PDB entry 6TZ6 | X-ray diffraction, 2.55 A resolution | chains B and C of the 3 polymer chains in the assembly

[Chain B]
Molecule: Calcineurin subunit B
Organism: Candida albicans (strain WO-1)
UniProt: C4YS24 (C4YS24_CANAW); numbering as in UniProt (aligned over 1-173)
Chain sequence (173 residues; row label = number of the first residue in the row):
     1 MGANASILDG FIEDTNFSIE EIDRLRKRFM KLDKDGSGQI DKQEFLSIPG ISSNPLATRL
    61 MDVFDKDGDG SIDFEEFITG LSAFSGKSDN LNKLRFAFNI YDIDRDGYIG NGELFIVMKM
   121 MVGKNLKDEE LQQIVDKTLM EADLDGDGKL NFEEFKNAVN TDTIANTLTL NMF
Unresolved in the structure: 1-18, 33-39, 85-87, 170-173
Metal / ion sites: Ca2+ site 1: Asp65, Asp67, Asp69, Ser71, Glu76; Ca2+ site 2: Asp102, Asp104, Asp106, Tyr108, Glu113; Ca2+ site 3: Asp143, Asp145, Asp147, Lys149, Glu154
Residues lining bound ligands: FK5 (8-deethyl-8-[but-3-enyl]-ascomycin): Met118, Met121, Val122, Asn125

[Chain C]
Molecule: FK506-binding protein 1
Organism: Candida albicans (strain SC5314 / ATCC MYA-2876)
Notes: EC 5.2.1.8
UniProt: P28870 (FKBP_CANAL); numbering as in UniProt (aligned over 1-124)
Chain sequence (127 residues; row label = number of the first residue in the row; numbers below 1 keep their minus sign (Gly-2 is residue -2)):
    -2 GSHMSEELPQ IEIVQEGDNT TFAKPGDTVT IHYDGKLTNG KEFDSSRKRG KPFTCTVGVG
    58 QVIKGWDISL TNNYGKGGAN LPKISKGTKA ILTIPPNLAY GPRGIPPIIG PNETLVFEVE
   118 LLGVNGQ
Unresolved in the structure: -2 to 3, 76-78, 123-124
Differences from the reference sequence: expression tag (-2 to 0)
Residues lining bound ligands: FK5 (8-deethyl-8-[but-3-enyl]-ascomycin): Tyr30, Phe40, Asp41, Arg46, Phe50, Gln58, Val59, Ile60, Trp63, Ala96, Tyr97, Ile102, Ile105, Ile106, Phe114

[Chain B / chain C interface]
Residue-residue contacts (4; chain B residue first):
  Asn125(B) with Arg46(C); Lys48(C); Phe50(C)
  Leu126(B) with Arg46(C)
Also at the interface, not in a pair above, chain B (4 interface residues in all): Lys124, Glu130
Also at the interface, not in a pair above, chain C (5 interface residues in all): Pro49, Thr51

[Summary]
Chain B and chain C form an interface of 4 and 5 residues respectively. Compound FK5 is bound between chain B
and chain C. Asp65(B), Asp67(B), Asp69(B), Ser71(B) and Glu76(B) coordinate Ca2+ site 1. Asp102(B), Asp104(B),
Asp106(B), Tyr108(B) and Glu113(B) coordinate Ca2+ site 2.
Here chain B is Calcineurin subunit B (Candida albicans (strain WO-1)) and chain C is FK506-binding protein 1
(Candida albicans (strain SC5314 / ATCC MYA-2876)). Entry 6TZ6 (Crystal Structure of Candida Albicans
Calcineurin A, Calcineurin B, FKBP12 and FK506 (Tacrolimus)) was determined by X-ray diffraction, deposited
together with 6TZ7, 6TZ8 and 5B8I.
